PDB entry 7YML | electron microscopy, 2.60 A resolution | chains A and X of the 24 polymer chains in the assembly

[Chain A]
Protein: Light-harvesting protein B-870 alpha chain
From: Rhodobacter capsulatus
Reference sequence: P02948 (LHA1_RHOCA); residue numbers follow UniProt; this construct covers 1-58
Chain sequence (58 residues; each row starts with the number of its first residue):
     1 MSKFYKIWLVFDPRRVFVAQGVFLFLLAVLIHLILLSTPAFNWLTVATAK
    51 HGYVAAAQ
Disordered / not traced: 45-58
Modified residues: Met1 (N-formylmethionine; FME)
UniProt features mapped onto this chain:
  - binding site (a bacteriochlorophyll): His32
Ligand contacts:
  - bacteriochlorophyll a (BCL), molecule 1: Phe4, Ile7, Trp8, Val16, Gln20, Phe23, Ile31
  - bacteriochlorophyll a (BCL), molecule 2: Leu24, Phe25, Ala28, His32, Leu35, Trp43
  - bacteriochlorophyll a (BCL), molecule 3: Leu24, Leu27, Ala28, Ile31, His32, Leu35, Phe41
  - spheroidene (SPO), molecule 1: Phe4, Lys6, Ile7, Leu9, Val10
  - spheroidene (SPO), molecule 2: Gln20, Phe23, Leu24, Leu27, Leu30, Ile31, Ile34
  - ubiquinone-10 (U10): Val16, Ala19, Gln20, Phe23, Leu26, Leu27, Val29, Leu30, Leu33, Ile34
From the paper describing this entry:
  - binding site for bacteriochlorophyll a: Arg15

[Chain X]
Protein: Photosynthetic reaction center PufX protein
From: Rhodobacter capsulatus
Reference sequence: A0A1G7GHU3 (A0A1G7GHU3_RHOCA); numbering as in UniProt (aligned over 1-78)
Chain sequence (78 residues; each row starts with the number of its first residue):
     1 MSMFDKPFDYENGSKFAMGIWIGRQMAYGAFLGSIPFLFGLGLVLGSYGL
    51 GLMLPERAHQAPSPYTTEVVVQHATEVV
Disordered / not traced: 1, 67-78
Ligand contacts:
  - bacteriochlorophyll a (BCL): Gly23, Met26, Ala27, Ala30
  - spheroidene (SPO): Lys15, Phe16, Gly19, Ile20, Ile22, Gly23, Met26
  - ubiquinone-10 (U10): Pro36, Phe39, Gly40, Leu43, Val44

[How chain A and chain X interact]
Pairs across the interface (27):
  Pro13(A) with Tyr10(X)
  Arg14(A) with Asp5(X), salt bridge; Lys6(X); Pro7(X); Trp21(X); Gln25(X), hydrogen bond (backbone-side chain)
  Arg15(A) with Asp5(X), salt bridge
  Phe17(A) with Trp21(X), hydrophobic; Ile22(X), hydrophobic; Gln25(X); Met26(X)
  Val18(A) with Asp5(X); Gln25(X); Tyr28(X), hydrophobic; Gly29(X); Leu32(X), hydrophobic
  Gln20(A) with Met26(X)
  Gly21(A) with Met26(X); Gly29(X); Ala30(X)
  Val22(A) with Gly29(X), hydrogen bond (backbone-backbone); Ala30(X)
  Phe25(A) with Ala30(X); Gly33(X); Ser34(X)
  Leu26(A) with Gly33(X)
  Val29(A) with Phe37(X), hydrophobic
Interface residues without a listed pair, chain A (12 interface residues in all): Asp12
Interface residues without a listed pair, chain X (16 interface residues in all): Ser2
From the paper, about this interface:
  - interface residues, chain X: Ser2(X)

[Summary]
12 residues of chain A and 16 residues of chain X are in contact, with 2 hydrogen bonds and 2 salt bridges.
Among the polar pairs are Arg14(A)-Asp5(X), Arg15(A)-Asp5(X) and Arg14(A)-Gln25(X). From the paper: a binding
site for bacteriochlorophyll a at Arg15(A); the interface residue Ser2(X).
Chain A is Light-harvesting protein B-870 alpha chain and chain X is Photosynthetic reaction center PufX
protein, both from Rhodobacter capsulatus; the structure, Structure of photosynthetic LH1-RC super-complex of
Rhodobacter capsulatus, was determined by electron microscopy.
